Entry 5MRW (X-ray diffraction, 2.90 A resolution); this record covers chains A and B of the 4 polymer chains in the assembly.

# Chain A
Name: Potassium-transporting ATPase potassium-binding subunit
Organism: Escherichia coli
Reference sequence: P03959 (KDPA_ECOLI); numbering as in UniProt (aligned over 1-557)
Chain sequence (557 residues; each row starts with the number of its first residue):
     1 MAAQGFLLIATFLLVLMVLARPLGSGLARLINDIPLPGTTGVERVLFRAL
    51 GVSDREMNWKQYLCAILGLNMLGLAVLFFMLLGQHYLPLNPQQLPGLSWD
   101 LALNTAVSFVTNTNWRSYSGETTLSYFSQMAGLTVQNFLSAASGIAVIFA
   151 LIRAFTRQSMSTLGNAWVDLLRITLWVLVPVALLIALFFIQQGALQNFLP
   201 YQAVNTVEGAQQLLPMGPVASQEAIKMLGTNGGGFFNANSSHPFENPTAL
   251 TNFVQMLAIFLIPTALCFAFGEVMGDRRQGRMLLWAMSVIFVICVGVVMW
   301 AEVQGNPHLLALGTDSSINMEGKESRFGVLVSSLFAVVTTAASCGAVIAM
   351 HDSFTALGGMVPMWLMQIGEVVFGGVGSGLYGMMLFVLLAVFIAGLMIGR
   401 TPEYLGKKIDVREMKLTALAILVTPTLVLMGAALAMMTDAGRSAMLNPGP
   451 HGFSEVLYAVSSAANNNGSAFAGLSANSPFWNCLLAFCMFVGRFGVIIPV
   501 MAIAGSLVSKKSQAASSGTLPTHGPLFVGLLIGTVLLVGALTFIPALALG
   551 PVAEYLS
Differences from the reference sequence: engineered mutation Arg-116 (Gln in P03959)
Metal / ion sites: K+: Asn-112, Thr-113, Thr-230, Asn-231, Ser-343, Cys-344, Asn-466, Asn-467
Residues lining bound ligands:
  - 1,2-dimyristoyl-sn-glycero-3-phosphocholine (PX4), molecule 1: Ile-293, Met-360, Val-361, Trp-364, Pro-525, Gly-529, Gly-533, Leu-536, Leu-537, Ile-544, Val-552
  - 1,2-dimyristoyl-sn-glycero-3-phosphocholine (PX4), molecule 2: Leu-419, Thr-426, Phe-487, Phe-490, Val-491, Gly-495, Ile-498, Pro-499
Swiss-Prot annotation at these positions:
  - mutagenesis: Gly-232 (G232A/S: Decrease in K(+) affinity and loss of cation selectivity)
From the paper describing this entry:
  - mutagenesis - Q116R: decreased binding to K+ (citing earlier work)
  - contacts within the chain: Arg-116/Gly-232 (hydrogen bond), Arg-116/Gly-345 (hydrogen bond), Arg-116/Gly-468 (hydrogen bond), Arg-116/Asn-239 (hydrogen bond)

# Chain B
Name: Potassium-transporting ATPase ATP-binding subunit
Organism: Escherichia coli
Notes: EC 3.6.3.12
Reference sequence: P03960 (KDPB_ECOLI); residue numbers follow UniProt; this construct covers 9-682
Chain sequence (674 residues; numbered 9 to 682; the number before each row is that of its first residue):
     9 FEPTLVVQALKEAVKKLNPQAQWRNPVMFIVWIGSLLTTCISIAMASGAM
    59 PGNALFSAAISGWLWITVLFANFAEALAEGRSKAQANSLKGVKKTAFARK
   109 LREPKYGAAADKVPADQLRKGDIVLVEAGDIIPCDGEVIEGGASVDESAI
   159 TGESAPVIRESGGDFASVTGGTRILSDWLVIECSVNPGETFLDRMIAMVE
   209 GAQRRKTPNEIALTILLIALTIVFLLATATLWPFSAWGGNAVSVTVLVAL
   259 LVCLIPTTIGGLLSAIGVAGMSRMLGANVIATSGRAVEAAGDVDVLLLDK
   309 TGTITLGNRQASEFIPAQGVDEKTLADAAQLASLADETPEGRSIVILAKQ
   359 RFNLRERDVQSLHATFVPFTAQSRMSGINIDNRMIRKGSVDAIRRHVEAN
   409 GGHFPTDVDQKVDQVARQGATPLVVVEGSRVLGVIALKDIVKGGIKERFA
   459 QLRKMGIKTVMITGDNRLTAAAIAAEAGVDDFLAEATPEAKLALIRQYQA
   509 EGRLVAMTGDGTNDAPALAQADVAVAMNSGTQAAKEAGNMVDLDSNPTKL
   559 IEVVHIGKQMLMTRGSLTTFSIANDVAKYFAIIPAAFAATYPQLNALNIM
   609 CLHSPDSAILSAVIFNALIIVFLIPLALKGVSYKPLTASAMLRRNLWIYG
   659 LGGLLVPFIGIKVIDLLLTVCGLV
Modified / non-standard residues: Ser-162 (phosphoserine; SEP)
Swiss-Prot annotation at these positions:
  - active site: Asp-307 (4-aspartylphosphate intermediate)
  - binding site (ATP): Asp-344, Glu-348, Phe-377 to Ser-384, Lys-395
  - binding site (Mg(2+)): Asp-518, Asp-522
  - modified residue: Ser-162 (Phosphoserine)
  - mutagenesis: Asp-300 (D300E/N: Does not affect formation of the phosphorylated intermediate), Asp-307 (D307E/N/Q: Unable to form a phosphorylated intermediate and lacks ATPase activity), Phe-377 (F377A: Loss of ATPase activity; F377Y: Slight decrease in ATPase activity), Ser-384 (S384A/T: Decrease in ATPase activity), Lys-395 (K395A: Strong decrease in ATPase activity), Asp-399 (D399A: Decrease in ATPase activity)
From the paper describing this entry:
  - catalytic residues: Asp-307
  - contacts within the chain: Ser-162/Lys-357, Ser-162/Arg-363, Asp-307/Lys-499, Asp-307/Asp-522, Asp-307/Thr-309
  - post-translational modification sites: Ser-162

# Chain A / chain B interface
Residue-residue contacts (83):
  Leu-389(A) / Leu-224(B)  hydrophobic
  Phe-392(A) / Ala-220(B)  hydrophobic
  Phe-392(A) / Leu-224(B)  hydrophobic
  Ile-393(A) / Leu-224(B)  hydrophobic
  Ala-394(A) / Leu-650(B)
  Leu-396(A) / Asn-217(B)
  Leu-396(A) / Ala-220(B)  hydrophobic
  Leu-396(A) / Leu-221(B)  hydrophobic
  Leu-396(A) / Gly-573(B)
  Met-397(A) / Gly-573(B)
  Met-397(A) / Thr-577(B)
  Met-397(A) / Leu-650(B)  hydrophobic
  Met-397(A) / Asn-653(B)
  Ile-398(A) / Met-570(B)
  Ile-398(A) / Ala-646(B)
  Ile-398(A) / Leu-650(B)  hydrophobic
  Gly-399(A) / Leu-569(B)
  Arg-400(A) / Asp-300(B)  salt bridge
  Arg-400(A) / Val-301(B)
  Arg-400(A) / Asp-302(B)  salt bridge
  Arg-400(A) / Lys-566(B)
  Thr-401(A) / Asp-300(B)  hydrogen bond
  Lys-408(A) / Leu-512(B)
  Val-411(A) / Pro-216(B)
  Val-411(A) / Ile-219(B)  hydrophobic
  Val-411(A) / Ile-223(B)  hydrophobic
  Lys-415(A) / Ile-223(B)
  Leu-422(A) / Ala-227(B)  hydrophobic
  Leu-422(A) / Val-231(B)  hydrophobic
  Thr-426(A) / Leu-234(B)
  Leu-429(A) / Leu-234(B)
  Leu-429(A) / Ala-235(B)
  Leu-429(A) / Thr-238(B)
  Met-430(A) / Leu-234(B)  hydrophobic
  Ala-432(A) / Phe-242(B)  hydrophobic
  Ala-433(A) / Thr-238(B)
  Ala-433(A) / Pro-241(B)  hydrophobic
  Ala-433(A) / Phe-242(B)
  Met-436(A) / Pro-241(B)
  Met-436(A) / Phe-242(B)  hydrophobic
  Met-436(A) / Trp-245(B)  hydrophobic
  Met-437(A) / Pro-241(B)  hydrophobic
  Arg-442(A) / Trp-245(B)
  Met-445(A) / Trp-245(B)  hydrophobic
  Gly-449(A) / Trp-245(B)
  Pro-450(A) / Tyr-599(B)  hydrophobic
  Phe-453(A) / Phe-242(B)  hydrophobic
  Phe-453(A) / Trp-245(B)
  Ala-514(A) / Glu-509(B)
  Ala-514(A) / Gly-510(B)
  Ala-515(A) / Arg-511(B)
  Ser-516(A) / Asp-302(B)
  Ser-516(A) / Gly-510(B)
  Ser-517(A) / Asp-302(B)  hydrogen bond
  Ser-517(A) / Gly-464(B)
  Ser-517(A) / Ala-646(B)
  Gly-518(A) / Asp-302(B)
  Thr-519(A) / Ala-646(B)
  Leu-520(A) / Ala-646(B)  hydrophobic
  Leu-520(A) / Ser-647(B)
  Leu-526(A) / Leu-650(B)  hydrophobic
  Leu-526(A) / Arg-651(B)
  Leu-537(A) / Ile-580(B)  hydrophobic
  Leu-541(A) / Val-231(B)
  Leu-541(A) / Phe-232(B)
  Leu-541(A) / Asp-583(B)
  Leu-541(A) / Tyr-587(B)  hydrogen bond (backbone-side chain)
  Thr-542(A) / Val-231(B)
  Thr-542(A) / Ala-235(B)
  Pro-545(A) / Ala-235(B)
  Pro-545(A) / Leu-239(B)  hydrophobic
  Pro-545(A) / Tyr-587(B)
  Ala-548(A) / Ile-591(B)  hydrophobic
  Ala-548(A) / Leu-602(B)
  Leu-549(A) / Leu-239(B)  hydrophobic
  Leu-549(A) / Phe-242(B)  hydrophobic
  Leu-549(A) / Ser-243(B)
  Leu-549(A) / Phe-595(B)  hydrophobic
  Leu-549(A) / Tyr-599(B)  hydrophobic
  Ala-553(A) / Gln-601(B)  hydrogen bond (backbone-side chain)
  Leu-556(A) / Gln-601(B)
  Leu-556(A) / Leu-602(B)  hydrophobic
  Ser-557(A) / Gln-601(B)
Also at the interface, not in a pair above, chain A (52 interface residues in all): Met-414, Ala-418, Gly-452, Gln-513, Pro-521, Leu-530, Ile-544, Ala-546, Val-552
Also at the interface, not in a pair above, chain B (51 interface residues in all): Leu-228, Ile-230, Gly-299, Met-463, Ala-604, Leu-605, Leu-654
Interface features reported in the paper:
  - residue pairs: Arg-400(A)/Asp-300(B) (salt bridge), Arg-400(A)/Asp-302(B) (salt bridge)

# In short
The interface between chain A and chain B involves 52 residues on one side and 51 on the other, with 4
hydrogen bonds and 2 salt bridges. Among the polar pairs are Arg-400(A)/Asp-300(B), Arg-400(A)/Asp-302(B) and
Thr-401(A)/Asp-300(B). The authors report salt bridges between Arg-400(A) and Asp-300(B) and Arg-400(A) and
Asp-302(B). From the paper: the catalytic residue Asp-307(B); Q116R of chain A reduces binding to K+.
Here chain A is Potassium-transporting ATPase potassium-binding subunit and chain B is Potassium-transporting
ATPase ATP-binding subunit, both from Escherichia coli. Entry 5MRW (Structure of the KdpFABC complex) was
determined by X-ray diffraction.
